Entry 9JXS (electron microscopy, 2.93 A resolution); this record covers chains I and M of the 13 polymer chains in the assembly.

Chain I:
Protein: CRISPR system Cascade subunit CasC
Source organism: Candidatus Cloacimonetes bacterium ADurb.Bin088
UniProtKB: A0A1V6F8B5 (A0A1V6F8B5_9BACT); residues 1-378 here = UniProt positions 1-378
Amino-acid sequence (378 residues; row label = number of the first residue in the row):
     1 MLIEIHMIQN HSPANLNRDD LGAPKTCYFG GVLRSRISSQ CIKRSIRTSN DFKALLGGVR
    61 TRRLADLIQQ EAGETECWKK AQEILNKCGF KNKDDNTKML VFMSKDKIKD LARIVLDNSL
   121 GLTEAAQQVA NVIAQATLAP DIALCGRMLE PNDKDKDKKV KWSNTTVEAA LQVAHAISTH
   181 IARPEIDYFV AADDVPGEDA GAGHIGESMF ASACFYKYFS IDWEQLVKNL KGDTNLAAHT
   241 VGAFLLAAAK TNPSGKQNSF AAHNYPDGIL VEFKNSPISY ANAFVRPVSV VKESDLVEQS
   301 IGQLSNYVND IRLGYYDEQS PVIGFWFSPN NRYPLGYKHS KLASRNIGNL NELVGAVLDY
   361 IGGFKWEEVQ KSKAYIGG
Not modelled in the structure: 71-72, 79, 374-378

Chain M:
Molecule: 54-nt DNA strand
Sequence (54 nucleotides; row label = number of the first residue in the row):
     1 GCTTGACATG TGTGCTAAGC GCACCTAATT TCCTGACGGC AATCCTTACC AGCT
Not modelled in the structure: 1-5

How chain I and chain M interact:
Pairs across the interface (16):
  Lys98(I) - DA28(M)  hydrogen bond to the phosphate
  Lys98(I) - DT29(M)  salt bridge to the phosphate
  Glu150(I) - DT29(M)  phosphate contact
  Glu150(I) - DT30(M)  sugar contact
  Pro151(I) - DT30(M)  sugar contact
  Asn152(I) - DT29(M)  hydrogen bond to the phosphate
  Asn152(I) - DT30(M)  phosphate contact
  Asp153(I) - DT30(M)  hydrogen bond to the phosphate
  Asp199(I) - DG19(M)  sugar contact
  Ala200(I) - DG19(M)  hydrogen bond to the base
  Ala202(I) - DC20(M)  base contact
  Gly203(I) - DC20(M)  phosphate contact
  Gly203(I) - DG21(M)  sugar contact
  His204(I) - DG21(M)  hydrogen bond to the phosphate
  His204(I) - DC22(M)  hydrogen bond to the sugar
  Ile205(I) - DG21(M)  sugar contact
Interface residues without a listed pair, chain I (17 interface residues in all): Asp20, Lys91, Lys93, Met148, Lys154, Gly201
Interface residues without a listed pair, chain M (10 interface residues in all): DT26, DA27, DT31

Overview:
17 residues of chain I and 10 residues of chain M are in contact; the contacts include 6 hydrogen bonds and 1
salt bridge. Polar pairs include Ala200(I)-DG19(M), His204(I)-DC22(M) and Lys98(I)-DA28(M).
Chain I is CRISPR system Cascade subunit CasC (Candidatus Cloacimonetes bacterium ADurb.Bin088) and chain M is
a 54-nt DNA strand; the structure, Cryo-EM structure of Cas5-HNH Cascade bound with dsDNA, was determined by
electron microscopy, deposited together with 8ZM3, 8ZOL, 8ZP9 and 8ZP7.
